PDB entry 2X7V | X-ray diffraction, 2.30 A resolution | chain A

[Chain A]
Molecule: Probable endonuclease 4
Source organism: Thermotoga maritima MSB8
Notes: EC 3.1.21.2
UniProt: Q9WYJ7 (END4_THEMA); residues 1-287 here = UniProt positions 1-287
Chain sequence (287 residues; row label = number of the first residue in the row):
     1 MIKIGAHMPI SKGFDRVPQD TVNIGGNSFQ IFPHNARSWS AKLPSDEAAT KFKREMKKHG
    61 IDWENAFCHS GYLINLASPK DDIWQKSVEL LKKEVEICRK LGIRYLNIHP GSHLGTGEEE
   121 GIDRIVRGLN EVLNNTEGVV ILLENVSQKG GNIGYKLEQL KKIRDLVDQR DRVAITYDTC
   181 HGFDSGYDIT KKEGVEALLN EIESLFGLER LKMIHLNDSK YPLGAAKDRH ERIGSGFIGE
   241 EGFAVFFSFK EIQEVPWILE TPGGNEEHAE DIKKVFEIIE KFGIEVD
Unresolved in the structure: 287
Curated features (UniProtKB/Swiss-Prot):
  - binding site (Zn(2+)): H69, H109, E144, D178, H181, H215, D228, H230, E260
Ion coordination: Zn2+ site 1: H69, H109, E144; Zn2+ site 2: E144, D178, H215, E260; Zn2+ site 3: H181, D228, H230
Reported in the primary citation:
  - Zn2+ coordination: H69, H109, E144, D178, H181, H215, D228, H230, E260
  - catalytic residues: E260 (citing earlier work)
  - conformationally variable residues (helix shift, loop rearrangement, side-chain flip): R37, D228, E241 to F249, E267 to F282

[Summary]
H69, H109 and E144 coordinate Zn2+ site 1. E144, D178, H215 and E260 coordinate Zn2+ site 2. Curated
annotation (UniProt) lists 9 Zn2+-binding residues. The paper reports the catalytic residue E260; Zn2+
coordination by H69, H109 and E144 among others.
Chain A is Probable endonuclease 4 (Thermotoga maritima MSB8); the structure, Crystal structure of Thermotoga
maritima endonuclease IV in the presence of zinc, was determined by X-ray diffraction, deposited together with
2X7W.
